PDB entry 4F5D | X-ray diffraction, 3.00 A resolution | chains A and B

Chain A (and B):
Protein: Transmembrane protein 173
Source organism: Homo sapiens
Notes: chain B of this document is another copy of the same molecule, construct and numbering; everything in this record applies to it too
Reference sequence: Q86WV6 (TM173_HUMAN); numbering as in UniProt (aligned over 141-379)
Amino-acid sequence (256 residues; each row starts with the number of its first residue):
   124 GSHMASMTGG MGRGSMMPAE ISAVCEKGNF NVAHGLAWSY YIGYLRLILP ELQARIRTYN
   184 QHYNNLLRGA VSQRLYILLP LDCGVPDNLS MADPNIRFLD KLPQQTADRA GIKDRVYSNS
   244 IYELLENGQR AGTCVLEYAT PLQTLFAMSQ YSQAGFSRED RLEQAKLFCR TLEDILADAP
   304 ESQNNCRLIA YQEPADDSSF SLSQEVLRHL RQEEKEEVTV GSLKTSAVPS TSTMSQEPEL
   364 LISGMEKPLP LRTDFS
Disordered / not traced: 124-152, 341-379
Sequence notes: expression tag (124-140); engineered mutation Ala-230 (Gly in Q86WV6)
Bound ions: Mg2+: Gly-166, Tyr-240 (together with c-di-GMP)
Ligand contacts: c-di-GMP (C2E; 9,9'-[(2R,3R,3aS,5S,7aR,9R,10R,10aS,12S,14aR)-3,5,10,12-tetrahydroxy-5,12-dioxidooctahydro-2H,7H-difuro[3,2-d:3',2'-j][1,3,7,9,2,8]tetraoxadiphosphacyclododecine-2,9-diyl]bis(2-amino-1,9-dihydro-6H-purin-6-one)): Ser-162, Tyr-163, Gly-166, Tyr-167, Ile-235, Arg-238, Val-239, Tyr-240, Ser-241, Asn-242, Glu-260, Thr-263, Pro-264, Thr-267

How chain A and chain B interact:
Contacting residue pairs (74):
  Phe-153(A) / Asn-154(B)
  Asn-154(A) / Phe-153(B)
  His-157(A) / Gln-276(B)
  His-157(A) / Ala-277(B)  hydrogen bond (side chain-backbone)
  Gly-158(A) / Leu-159(B)
  Leu-159(A) / Gly-158(B)
  Leu-159(A) / Ser-162(B)
  Trp-161(A) / Met-271(B)  hydrophobic
  Trp-161(A) / Tyr-274(B)  hydrophobic
  Trp-161(A) / Gln-276(B)
  Trp-161(A) / Ala-277(B)
  Ser-162(A) / Leu-159(B)
  Ser-162(A) / Thr-267(B)
  Ile-165(A) / Thr-267(B)
  Ile-165(A) / Ala-270(B)  hydrophobic
  Ile-165(A) / Met-271(B)  hydrophobic
  Ile-165(A) / Tyr-274(B)  hydrophobic
  Arg-169(A) / Tyr-274(B)  hydrogen bond
  Pro-209(A) / Ala-233(B)
  Asp-210(A) / Asp-231(B)
  Asp-210(A) / Arg-232(B)  salt bridge
  Asp-210(A) / Ala-233(B)  hydrogen bond (backbone-backbone)
  Asp-210(A) / Ile-235(B)
  Phe-221(A) / Lys-236(B)
  Lys-224(A) / Asp-237(B)
  Asp-231(A) / Asp-210(B)
  Arg-232(A) / Asp-210(B)  salt bridge
  Arg-232(A) / Thr-263(B)
  Arg-232(A) / Gln-266(B)  hydrogen bond
  Ala-233(A) / Pro-209(B)
  Ala-233(A) / Asp-210(B)  hydrogen bond (backbone-backbone)
  Ala-233(A) / Tyr-261(B)  hydrophobic
  Ala-233(A) / Thr-263(B)
  Gly-234(A) / Tyr-245(B)  hydrogen bond (backbone-side chain)
  Gly-234(A) / Glu-260(B)
  Gly-234(A) / Tyr-261(B)
  Ile-235(A) / Asp-210(B)
  Ile-235(A) / Ser-241(B)
  Ile-235(A) / Ser-243(B)
  Ile-235(A) / Glu-260(B)
  Lys-236(A) / Phe-221(B)
  Lys-236(A) / Ser-243(B)  hydrogen bond (backbone-side chain)
  Asp-237(A) / Lys-224(B)
  Arg-238(A) / Ser-241(B)
  Val-239(A) / Ser-241(B)  hydrogen bond (backbone-side chain)
  Ser-241(A) / Ile-235(B)
  Ser-241(A) / Arg-238(B)
  Ser-241(A) / Val-239(B)  hydrogen bond (side chain-backbone)
  Ser-243(A) / Ile-235(B)
  Ser-243(A) / Lys-236(B)  hydrogen bond (side chain-backbone)
  Tyr-245(A) / Gly-234(B)  hydrogen bond (side chain-backbone)
  Glu-260(A) / Gly-234(B)
  Glu-260(A) / Ile-235(B)
  Tyr-261(A) / Ala-233(B)  hydrophobic
  Tyr-261(A) / Gly-234(B)
  Thr-263(A) / Arg-232(B)
  Thr-263(A) / Ala-233(B)
  Gln-266(A) / Arg-232(B)  hydrogen bond
  Thr-267(A) / Ser-162(B)
  Thr-267(A) / Ile-165(B)
  Met-271(A) / Trp-161(B)  hydrophobic
  Met-271(A) / Ile-165(B)  hydrophobic
  Tyr-274(A) / Trp-161(B)  hydrophobic
  Tyr-274(A) / Ile-165(B)  hydrophobic
  Tyr-274(A) / Arg-169(B)  hydrogen bond
  Gln-276(A) / His-157(B)
  Gln-276(A) / Trp-161(B)
  Gln-276(A) / Asp-297(B)  hydrogen bond (side chain-backbone)
  Gln-276(A) / Asp-301(B)  hydrogen bond
  Ala-277(A) / His-157(B)  hydrogen bond (backbone-side chain)
  Ala-277(A) / Trp-161(B)
  Gly-278(A) / His-157(B)
  Asp-297(A) / Gln-276(B)  hydrogen bond (backbone-side chain)
  Asp-301(A) / Gln-276(B)  hydrogen bond
Interface residues without a listed pair, chain A (46 interface residues in all): Val-155, Tyr-164, Val-208, Asn-211, Leu-212, Gln-227, Asn-242, Leu-259, Ala-270
Interface residues without a listed pair, chain B (47 interface residues in all): Val-155, Tyr-164, Val-208, Asn-211, Leu-212, Gln-227, Asn-242, Leu-259, Gly-278, Ile-298

Overview:
Chain A and chain B form an interface of 46 and 47 residues respectively, with 18 hydrogen bonds and 2 salt
bridges. Polar contacts include Asp-210(A)/Arg-232(B), His-157(A)/Ala-277(B) and Arg-169(A)/Tyr-274(B).
Ligands of chain A: c-di-GMP. Gly-166(A) and Tyr-240(A) coordinate Mg2+.
Both chains are Transmembrane protein 173 (Homo sapiens). Entry 4F5D (ERIS/STING in complex with ligand) was
determined by X-ray diffraction together with 4F5E from the same study.
